PDB entry 7RCU | X-ray diffraction, 2.69 A resolution | chains B and Q of the 6 polymer chains in the assembly

[Chain B]
Protein: Protein max
UniProt: Q6V3B1 (Q6V3B1_HUMAN); residues 14-41 here correspond to UniProt positions 15-42 (UniProt number = residue number + 1)
Chain sequence (28 residues; row label = number of the first residue in the row):
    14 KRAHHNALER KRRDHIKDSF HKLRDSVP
Unresolved in the structure: 14
Construct notes: conflict K35 (Ser36 in Q6V3B1)

[Chain Q]
Protein: Protein max
UniProt: Q6V3B1 (Q6V3B1_HUMAN); residues 49-68 here correspond to UniProt positions 50-69 (UniProt number = residue number + 1)
Chain sequence (21 residues; row label = number of the first residue in the row):
    48 XSRAQILCKA TEYIQYMRRK N
Unresolved in the structure: 48, 66-68
Construct notes: acetylation (48); conflict C55 (Asp56 in Q6V3B1)
Modified / non-standard residues: ACE (acetyl group) at position 48
Residues lining bound ligands: 2-(2,5-dioxopyrrolidin-1-yl)acetamide (V7J): L54, C55, T58, E59

[Chain B / chain Q interface]
Residue-residue contacts - 9 pairs, chain B then chain Q:
  I29(B) - A51(Q)
  I29(B) - L54(Q)
  S32(B) - L54(Q)
  K35(B) - T58(Q)
  L36(B) - A57(Q)  hydrophobic
  L36(B) - T58(Q)
  L36(B) - I61(Q)  hydrophobic
  S39(B) - I61(Q)
  V40(B) - I61(Q)  hydrophobic
Other interface residues (no listed pair), chain B (7 interface residues in all): F33
Other interface residues (no listed pair), chain Q (7 interface residues in all): R50, Q62

[Overview]
The chain B/chain Q interface involves 7 residues from each chain. Chain Q binds
2-(2,5-dioxopyrrolidin-1-yl)acetamide.
Chain B is Protein max and chain Q is Protein max; the structure, Synthetic Max homodimer mimic in complex
with DNA, was determined by X-ray diffraction.
